4HM7 - chains A and B; structure by X-ray diffraction, 1.50 A resolution.

Chain A:
Protein: Naphthalene 1,2-dioxygenase subunit alpha
Organism: Pseudomonas sp. C18
Notes: EC 1.14.12.12
UniProtKB: P0A111 (NDOB_PSEU8); residue numbers follow UniProt; this construct covers 1-449
Sequence (449 residues; each row starts with the number of its first residue):
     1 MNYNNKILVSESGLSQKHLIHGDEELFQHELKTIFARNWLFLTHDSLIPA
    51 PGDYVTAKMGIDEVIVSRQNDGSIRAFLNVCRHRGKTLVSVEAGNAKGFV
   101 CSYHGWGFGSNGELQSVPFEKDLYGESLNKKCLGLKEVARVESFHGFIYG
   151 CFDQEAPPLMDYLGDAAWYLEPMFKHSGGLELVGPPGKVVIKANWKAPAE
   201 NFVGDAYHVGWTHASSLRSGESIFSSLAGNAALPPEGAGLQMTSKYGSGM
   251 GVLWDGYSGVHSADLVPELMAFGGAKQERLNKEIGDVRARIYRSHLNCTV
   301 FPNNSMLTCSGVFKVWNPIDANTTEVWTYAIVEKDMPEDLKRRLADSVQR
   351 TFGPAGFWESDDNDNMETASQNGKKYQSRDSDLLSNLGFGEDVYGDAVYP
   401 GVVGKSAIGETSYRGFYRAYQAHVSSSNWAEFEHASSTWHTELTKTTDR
Disordered / not traced: 447-449
UniProt features mapped onto this chain:
  - binding site ([2Fe-2S] cluster): Cys81, His83, Cys101, His104
  - binding site (Fe cation): His208, His213, Asp362
  - mutagenesis: Phe352 (F352V: Changes the regioselectivity of the product for naphthalene, phenanthrene and biphenyl)
Metal / ion sites: 2Fe-2S cluster Fe: Cys81, His83, Cys101, His104; Fe ion: His208, His213, Asp362
Ligand contacts:
  - 2Fe-2S cluster (FES): Cys81, His83, Arg84, Gly85, Lys86, Cys101, Tyr103, His104, Gly105, Trp106
  - ethenylbenzene (SYN): Asn201, Phe202, Asp205, His208, Val209, Phe224, Val260, His295, Asn297, Leu307

Chain B:
Protein: Naphthalene 1,2-dioxygenase subunit beta
Organism: Pseudomonas sp. C18
Notes: EC 1.14.12.12
UniProtKB: P0A113 (NDOC_PSEU8); residues 0-193 here correspond to UniProt positions 1-194 (UniProt number = residue number + 1)
Sequence (194 residues; numbered 0 to 193; the number before each row is that of its first residue; numbering starts at 0):
     0 MMINIQEDKLVSAHDAEEILRFFNCHDSALQQEATTLLTQEAHLLDIQAY
    50 RAWLEHCVGSEVQYQVISRELRAASERRYKLNEAMNVYNENFQQLKVRVE
   100 HQLDPQNWGNSPKLRFTRFITNVQAAMDVNDKELLHIRSNVILHRARRGN
   150 QVDVFYAAREDKWKRGEGGVRKLVQRFVDYPERILQTHNLMVFL
Disordered / not traced: 0-1
Disulfides: Cys24 forms a disulfide with the same residue of a neighbouring copy of this chain

How chain A and chain B interact:
Contacting residue pairs (87):
  Ser46(A) - Leu80(B)
  Leu47(A) - Tyr78(B)  hydrogen bond (backbone-side chain)
  Leu47(A) - Leu80(B)
  Asp53(A) - Tyr78(B)
  Val91(A) - Leu70(B)
  Val91(A) - Arg71(B)
  Val91(A) - Ala72(B)
  Glu92(A) - Glu69(B)
  Glu92(A) - Leu70(B)  hydrogen bond (backbone-backbone)
  Glu92(A) - Arg182(B)  salt bridge
  Ala93(A) - Glu69(B)
  Ala93(A) - Leu70(B)
  Ala93(A) - Arg71(B)
  Ala93(A) - Tyr78(B)  hydrophobic
  Gly94(A) - Glu75(B)
  Gly94(A) - Tyr78(B)
  Asn95(A) - Glu75(B)  hydrogen bond (backbone-side chain)
  Asn95(A) - Arg76(B)  hydrogen bond (backbone-side chain)
  Asn95(A) - Arg77(B)  hydrogen bond
  Asn95(A) - Tyr78(B)
  Val183(A) - Asn81(B)
  Gly184(A) - Asn81(B)
  Pro185(A) - Glu69(B)
  Pro185(A) - Asn81(B)
  Pro185(A) - Glu82(B)
  Pro185(A) - Ala83(B)
  Pro185(A) - Met84(B)
  Pro185(A) - Arg182(B)
  Pro186(A) - Met84(B)
  Pro186(A) - Arg182(B)  hydrogen bond (backbone-side chain)
  Lys188(A) - Arg182(B)
  Lys188(A) - Ile183(B)
  Lys188(A) - Leu184(B)  hydrogen bond (backbone-backbone)
  Val189(A) - Leu184(B)  hydrophobic
  Val189(A) - His187(B)
  Val189(A) - Asn188(B)
  Val190(A) - Ile183(B)  hydrophobic
  Val190(A) - Leu184(B)  hydrogen bond (backbone-backbone)
  Val190(A) - Gln185(B)
  Val190(A) - His187(B)
  Ile191(A) - His187(B)
  Lys192(A) - His187(B)
  Trp211(A) - Gln105(B)
  Trp211(A) - Trp107(B)  hydrogen bond (backbone-side chain)
  Ala214(A) - Gln105(B)
  Ser215(A) - His100(B)  hydrogen bond
  Ser215(A) - Asp103(B)
  Ser215(A) - Asn106(B)
  Ser216(A) - His100(B)  hydrogen bond
  Arg218(A) - Asp103(B)  salt bridge
  Arg218(A) - Gln105(B)  hydrogen bond
  Ser219(A) - Val96(B)
  Ser219(A) - Glu99(B)
  Ser219(A) - His100(B)  hydrogen bond (side chain-backbone)
  Gly229(A) - Gln105(B)
  Asp264(A) - Gln93(B)  hydrogen bond
  Glu325(A) - Ile183(B)
  Asp346(A) - Asn85(B)  hydrogen bond
  Asp346(A) - Asn88(B)  hydrogen bond
  Gln349(A) - Met84(B)
  Gln349(A) - Asn85(B)
  Arg350(A) - Asn88(B)  hydrogen bond (side chain-backbone)
  Arg350(A) - Glu89(B)  salt bridge
  Arg350(A) - Gln93(B)  hydrogen bond
  Arg350(A) - Arg97(B)  hydrogen bond (backbone-side chain)
  Pro354(A) - Met84(B)
  Pro354(A) - Leu184(B)  hydrophobic
  Pro354(A) - Asn188(B)
  Pro354(A) - Leu189(B)  hydrogen bond (backbone-backbone)
  Ala355(A) - Val86(B)  hydrophobic
  Ala355(A) - Tyr87(B)  hydrophobic
  Ala355(A) - Arg97(B)  hydrogen bond (backbone-side chain)
  Ala355(A) - Leu189(B)
  Ala355(A) - Met190(B)
  Gly356(A) - Met190(B)
  Phe357(A) - Val96(B)  hydrophobic
  Phe357(A) - His100(B)
  Phe357(A) - Met190(B)  hydrophobic
  Ser360(A) - His100(B)
  Ser360(A) - Met190(B)
  Asp361(A) - His100(B)  salt bridge
  Asn363(A) - His187(B)
  Asn363(A) - Asn188(B)  hydrogen bond
  Asp364(A) - Gly108(B)
  Asp364(A) - Arg146(B)  salt bridge
  Asp364(A) - Arg147(B)  salt bridge
  Glu367(A) - His187(B)  salt bridge
Other interface residues (no listed pair), chain A (43 interface residues in all): Pro49, Val55, Gly187, Thr212, Gly220
Other interface residues (no listed pair), chain B (39 interface residues in all): Ser67

Overview:
43 residues of chain A and 39 residues of chain B are in contact, with 22 hydrogen bonds and 7 salt bridges.
Polar pairs include Glu92(A)-Arg182(B), Arg218(A)-Asp103(B) and Arg350(A)-Glu89(B). Bound to chain A: 2Fe-2S
cluster and ethenylbenzene.
Here chain A is Naphthalene 1,2-dioxygenase subunit alpha and chain B is Naphthalene 1,2-dioxygenase subunit
beta, both from Pseudomonas sp. C18. Entry 4HM7 (Naphthalene 1,2-Dioxygenase bound to styrene) was determined
by X-ray diffraction, deposited together with 4HJL, 4HKV, 4HM0, 4HM2, 4HM3, 4HM4 and 3 further entries.
